Entry 6F45 (X-ray diffraction, 1.70 A resolution); this record covers chains B and C of the 4 polymer chains in the assembly.

# Chain B (and C)
Molecule: Long tail fiber distal subunit
Organism: Salmonella phage vB_SenMS16
Notes: chain C of this document is another copy of the same molecule, construct and numbering; everything in this record applies to it too
Reference sequence: M1EAS5 (M1EAS5_9CAUD); residues 567-749 here = UniProt positions 567-749
Amino-acid sequence (204 residues; each row starts with the number of its first residue):
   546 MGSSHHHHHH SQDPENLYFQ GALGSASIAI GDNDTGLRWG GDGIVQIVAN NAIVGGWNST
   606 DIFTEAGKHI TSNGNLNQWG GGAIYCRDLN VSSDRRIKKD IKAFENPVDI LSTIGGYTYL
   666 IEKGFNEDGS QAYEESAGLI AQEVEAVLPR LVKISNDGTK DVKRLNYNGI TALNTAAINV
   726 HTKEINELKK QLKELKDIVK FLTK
Not modelled in the structure: 546-565, 638-749 (chain C: 546-568, 638-749)
Differences from the reference sequence: initiating methionine (546); expression tag (547-566)
Metal / ion sites: Mg2+: Asp577, Asp579, Asn595
Curated features (UniProtKB/Swiss-Prot):
  - region: Asp633 to Val636 (Interaction with the receptor-recognizing protein gp38)
  - site: Ser638, Asp639 (Cleavage)

# Chain B / chain C interface
Contacting residue pairs (101; chain B residue first):
  Ile573(B) with Ile573(C), hydrophobic
  Ala574(B) with Gly569(C); Ser570(C), hydrogen bond (backbone-backbone)
  Ile575(B) with Ser570(C); Ile573(C), hydrophobic; Leu582(C), hydrophobic; Arg583(C); Trp584(C); Val590(C), hydrophobic
  Gly576(B) with Gly569(C), hydrogen bond (backbone-backbone); Ser570(C), hydrogen bond (backbone-backbone); Trp584(C)
  Asp577(B) with Gly569(C); Gly588(C)
  Asn578(B) with Gly569(C)
  Thr580(B) with Gly588(C); Val590(C)
  Gly581(B) with Trp602(C)
  Leu582(B) with Leu582(C), hydrophobic; Trp602(C), hydrophobic
  Ile592(B) with Trp602(C); Ile607(C), hydrophobic
  Val593(B) with Trp602(C), hydrogen bond (backbone-side chain)
  Ala594(B) with Gly588(C); Trp602(C); Asn603(C); Ser604(C)
  Asn595(B) with Asp587(C); Gly588(C)
  Ala597(B) with Ser604(C)
  Val599(B) with Trp602(C); Asn603(C); Ser604(C); Thr605(C); Asp606(C)
  Thr609(B) with Ile607(C)
  Lys613(B) with Ser604(C), hydrogen bond (side chain-backbone); Thr605(C)
  His614(B) with Thr605(C), hydrogen bond (backbone-backbone); Asp606(C); Ile607(C), hydrogen bond (backbone-backbone)
  Ile615(B) with Ile607(C); Ile615(C), hydrophobic
  Thr616(B) with Asp606(C); Ile607(C), hydrogen bond (backbone-backbone); Phe608(C); Thr609(C), hydrogen bond (backbone-backbone); Ile615(C)
  Ser617(B) with Thr609(C), hydrogen bond; Lys613(C), hydrogen bond (side chain-backbone); Ile615(C)
  Asn618(B) with Thr609(C), hydrogen bond (side chain-backbone); Glu610(C); Ala611(C); Gly612(C), hydrogen bond (backbone-backbone)
  Gly619(B) with Gly612(C); Lys613(C), hydrogen bond (backbone-backbone); His614(C)
  Asn620(B) with His614(C), hydrogen bond (backbone-side chain); Ile615(C), hydrogen bond (backbone-backbone)
  Leu621(B) with Ile615(C); Leu621(C), hydrophobic
  Asn622(B) with His614(C); Ile615(C), hydrogen bond (backbone-backbone); Thr616(C), hydrogen bond; Ser617(C), hydrogen bond (backbone-backbone); Leu621(C)
  Gln623(B) with Ser617(C); Gly619(C)
  Trp624(B) with Thr616(C); Ser617(C), hydrogen bond (backbone-backbone); Asn618(C)
  Gly627(B) with Gly619(C); Asn620(C)
  Ala628(B) with Asn620(C), hydrogen bond (backbone-side chain); Leu621(C), hydrogen bond (backbone-backbone)
  Ile629(B) with Leu621(C); Ile629(C), hydrophobic
  Tyr630(B) with Asn620(C); Leu621(C), hydrogen bond (backbone-backbone); Asn622(C); Gln623(C), hydrogen bond (backbone-backbone)
  Cys631(B) with Gln623(C); Ile629(C), hydrophobic
  Arg632(B) with Gln623(C), hydrogen bond (backbone-side chain); Gly625(C), hydrogen bond (side chain-backbone); Gly626(C), hydrogen bond (side chain-backbone); Gly627(C), hydrogen bond (side chain-backbone)
  Asp633(B) with Gln623(C); Ala628(C); Ile629(C), hydrogen bond (backbone-backbone)
  Leu634(B) with Ile629(C), hydrophobic; Cys631(C), hydrophobic; Leu634(C), hydrophobic
  Asn635(B) with Ile629(C), hydrogen bond (backbone-backbone); Tyr630(C); Cys631(C), hydrogen bond (backbone-backbone)
  Val636(B) with Cys631(C); Arg632(C)
  Ser637(B) with Cys631(C), hydrogen bond (backbone-backbone); Arg632(C)
Interface residues without a listed pair, chain B (41 interface residues in all): Gly600, Phe608
Interface residues without a listed pair, chain C (42 interface residues in all): Ile589, Asp633

# In short
41 residues of chain B and 42 residues of chain C are in contact, with 32 hydrogen bonds. Among the polar
pairs are Val593(B)-Trp602(C), Lys613(B)-Ser604(C) and Ser617(B)-Thr609(C). Asp577(B), Asp579(B) and Asn595(B)
form the Mg2+ site.
Chain B and chain C are both Long tail fiber distal subunit (Salmonella phage vB_SenMS16); the structure,
Crystal structure of the gp37-gp38 adhesin tip complex of the bacteriophage S16 long tail fiber, was
determined by X-ray diffraction.
